Entry 9IT2 (electron microscopy, 2.03 A resolution); this record covers chains C and F of the 9 polymer chains in the assembly.

[Chain C (and F)]
Name: Urease subunit alpha
Organism: Ureaplasma parvum serovar 3 (strain ATCC 700970)
Notes: EC 3.5.1.5; chain F of this document is another copy of the same molecule, construct and numbering; everything in this record applies to it too
UniProtKB: P0C7K7 (URE1_UREPA); residue numbers follow UniProt; this construct covers 1-598
Chain sequence (598 residues; row label = number of the first residue in the row):
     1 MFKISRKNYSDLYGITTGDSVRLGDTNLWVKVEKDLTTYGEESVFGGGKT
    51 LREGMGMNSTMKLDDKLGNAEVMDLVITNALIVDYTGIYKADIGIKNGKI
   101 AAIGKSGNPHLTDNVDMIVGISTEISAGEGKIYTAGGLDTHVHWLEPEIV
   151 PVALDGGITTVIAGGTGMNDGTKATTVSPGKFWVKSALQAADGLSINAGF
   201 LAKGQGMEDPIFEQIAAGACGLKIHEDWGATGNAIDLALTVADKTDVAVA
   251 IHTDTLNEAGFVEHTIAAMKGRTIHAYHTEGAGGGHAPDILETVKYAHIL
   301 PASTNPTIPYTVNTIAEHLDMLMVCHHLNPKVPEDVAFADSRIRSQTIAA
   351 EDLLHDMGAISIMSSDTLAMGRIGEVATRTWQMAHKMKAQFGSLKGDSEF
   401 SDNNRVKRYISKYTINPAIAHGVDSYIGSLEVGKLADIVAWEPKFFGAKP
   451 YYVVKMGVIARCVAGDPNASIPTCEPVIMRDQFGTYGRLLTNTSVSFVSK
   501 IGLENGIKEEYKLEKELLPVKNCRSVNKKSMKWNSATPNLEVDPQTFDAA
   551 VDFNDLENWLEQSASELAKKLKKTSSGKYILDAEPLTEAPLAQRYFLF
Modified positions: K223 (lysine nz-carboxylic acid; KCX)
Ion coordination: Ni2+ site 1: H141, H143, K223, D366 (together with beta-mercaptoethanol); Ni2+ site 2: K223, H252, H278 (together with beta-mercaptoethanol)

[Interface between chain C and chain F]
Contacting residue pairs (117; chain C residue first):
  F45(C) with D170(F); G171(F); A174(F), hydrophobic; D227(F); W228(F), hydrophobic
  G46(C) with D227(F)
  G47(C) with D227(F), hydrogen bond (backbone-side chain)
  G48(C) with L256(F)
  L51(C) with D227(F); W228(F)
  R52(C) with E226(F); D227(F); W228(F); G229(F); E258(F), salt bridge
  E53(C) with Q205(F); G206(F), hydrogen bond (side chain-backbone); W228(F), hydrogen bond (backbone-backbone); T231(F), hydrogen bond; N233(F); A234(F)
  M57(C) with K203(F); W228(F), hydrophobic
  S59(C) with G206(F); M207(F), hydrogen bond (backbone-backbone); P210(F)
  T60(C) with M207(F); P210(F)
  M61(C) with P210(F)
  K62(C) with D209(F), salt bridge; E213(F)
  L63(C) with E213(F), hydrogen bond (backbone-side chain)
  D74(C) with F182(F); W183(F), hydrogen bond (backbone-side chain)
  G120(C) with K203(F), hydrogen bond (backbone-side chain)
  I121(C) with P179(F); K203(F), hydrogen bond (backbone-side chain); Q205(F); G206(F); P210(F), hydrophobic; Q214(F)
  S122(C) with P179(F); G180(F)
  T123(C) with P179(F); K203(F), hydrogen bond (backbone-side chain); W228(F)
  E124(C) with T166(F), hydrogen bond; N169(F); G171(F); T172(F), hydrogen bond; P179(F); W183(F)
  I125(C) with N169(F); D170(F); G171(F), hydrogen bond (backbone-backbone); W228(F), hydrophobic
  S126(C) with N169(F); D170(F)
  A127(C) with D170(F), hydrogen bond (backbone-side chain)
  Y451(C) with K173(F), hydrogen bond
  G457(C) with W183(F)
  V458(C) with F182(F), hydrophobic
  I459(C) with M168(F); N169(F)
  C462(C) with M168(F), hydrophobic
  V463(C) with M168(F)
  A464(C) with E146(F)
  G465(C) with E146(F)
  D466(C) with L368(F)
  P467(C) with E146(F); E148(F); V152(F), hydrophobic; L368(F)
  N468(C) with V152(F); R372(F); I373(F); G374(F), hydrogen bond (side chain-backbone); E375(F), hydrogen bond
  A469(C) with L368(F); G371(F)
  S470(C) with M321(F); L368(F); A369(F), hydrogen bond (backbone-backbone); M370(F), hydrogen bond (backbone-backbone); G371(F)
  I471(C) with L368(F); A369(F)
  P472(C) with M168(F), hydrophobic; L368(F)
  R480(C) with E146(F); E148(F), salt bridge
  D481(C) with P147(F)
  Q482(C) with L145(F); E146(F); P147(F); M168(F)
  F483(C) with W144(F); L145(F); E146(F); P147(F), hydrophobic; G167(F); A190(F), hydrophobic
  Y486(C) with P147(F), hydrophobic; Q189(F); A190(F); G193(F); L194(F), hydrophobic
  G487(C) with Q189(F); G193(F)
  R488(C) with Q189(F), hydrogen bond (backbone-backbone); D192(F), salt bridge; K512(F); E514(F), salt bridge
  L489(C) with S186(F); Q189(F); A190(F), hydrophobic
  N492(C) with Q189(F), hydrogen bond
Also at the interface, not in a pair above, chain C (48 interface residues in all): M55, L75
Also at the interface, not in a pair above, chain F (57 interface residues in all): I149, T175, K181, Y511

[In short]
Chain C and chain F form an interface of 48 and 57 residues respectively, with 21 hydrogen bonds and 5 salt
bridges. Polar contacts include R52(C)-E258(F), K62(C)-D209(F) and R480(C)-E148(F). H141(C), H143(C), K223(C)
and D366(C) form the Ni2+ site 1.
Chain C and chain F are both Urease subunit alpha (Ureaplasma parvum serovar 3 (strain ATCC 700970)); the
structure, Cryo-EM structure of urease from Ureaplasma parvum, was determined by electron microscopy.
